9J66 - chains B and A of the 4 polymer chains in the assembly; structure by electron microscopy, 3.55 A resolution.

Chain B:
Name: CAV-C65 Heavy chain
Organism: Homo sapiens
Amino-acid sequence (231 residues; each row starts with the number of its first residue):
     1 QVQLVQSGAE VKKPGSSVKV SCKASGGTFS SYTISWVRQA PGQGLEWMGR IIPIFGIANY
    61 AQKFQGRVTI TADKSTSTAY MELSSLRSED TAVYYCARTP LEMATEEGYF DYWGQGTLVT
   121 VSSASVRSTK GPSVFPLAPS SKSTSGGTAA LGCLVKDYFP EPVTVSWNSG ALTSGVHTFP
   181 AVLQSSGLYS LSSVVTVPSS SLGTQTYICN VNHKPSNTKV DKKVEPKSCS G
Not modelled in the structure: 125-231
Disulfide bonds: Cys22-Cys96

Chain A:
Name: Spike protein S1
Organism: Severe acute respiratory syndrome coronavirus 2
UniProtKB: P0DTC2 (SPIKE_SARS2); numbering as in UniProt (aligned over 333-527)
Amino-acid sequence (195 residues; each row starts with the number of its first residue):
   333 TNLCPFGEVF NATRFASVYA WNRKRISNCV ADYSVLYNSA SFSTFKCYGV SPTKLNDLCF
   393 TNVYADSFVI RGDEVRQIAP GQTGKIADYN YKLPDDFTGC VIAWNSNNLD SKVGGNYNYL
   453 YRLFRKSNLK PFERDISTEI YQAGSTPCNG VEGFNCYFPL QSYGFQPTNG VGYQPYRVVV
   513 LSFELLHAPA TVCGP
Not modelled in the structure: 518-519
Disulfide bonds: Cys336-Cys361, Cys379-Cys432, Cys391-Cys525, Cys480-Cys488
UniProt features mapped onto this chain:
  - region: Arg403 to Asp405 (Integrin-binding motif), Asn448 to Phe456 (Immunodominant HLA epitope recognized by the CD8+)
  - glycosylation: Asn343 (N-linked (GlcNAc...) (complex) asparagine)
  - natural variant: Gly339 (G339D: In strain: Omicron/BA.1, Omicron/BA.2 and 4 more; G339H: In strain: Omicron/BA.2.75, Omicron/XBB.1.5 and 1 more), Arg346 (R346K: In strain: Mu/B.1.621; R346T: In strain: Omicron/BQ.1.1, Omicron/XBB.1.5 and 1 more), Leu368 (L368I: In strain: Omicron/XBB.1.5, Omicron/EG.5.1), Ser371 (S371F: In strain: Omicron/BA.2, Omicron/BA.2.12.1 and 6 more; S371L: In strain: Omicron/BA.1), Ser373 (S373P: In strain: Omicron/BA.1, Omicron/BA.2 and 7 more), Ser375 (S375F: In strain: Omicron/BA.1, Omicron/BA.2 and 7 more), Thr376 (T376A: In strain: Omicron/BA.2, Omicron/BA.2.12.1 and 5 more), Asp405 (D405N: In strain: Omicron/BA.2, Omicron/BA.2.12.1 and 6 more), Arg408 (R408S: In strain: Omicron/BA.2, Omicron/BA.2.12.1 and 6 more), Lys417 (K417N: In strain: Beta/B.1.351, Omicron/BA.1 and 8 more; K417T: In strain: Gamma/P.1), Asn440 (N440K: In strain: Omicron/BA.1, Omicron/BA.2 and 7 more), Lys444 (K444T: In strain: Omicron/BQ.1.1), 16 further natural variant entries in UniProt
  - mutagenesis: Asn343 (N343Q: Reduced viral infectivity), Leu452 (L452R: Increased resistance to neutralizing antibodies. Decreases HLA binding to NF9 epitope. Increased binding affinity to human ACE2), Tyr453 (Y453F: Decreased HLA binding to NF9 epitope. Increased binding affinity to human ACE2), Ala475 (A475V: Increased resistance to neutralizing antibodies), Val483 (V483A: Increased resistance to neutralizing antibodies), Glu484 (E484D: Increased replication in human TMEM106B overexpressing cells), Phe490 (F490L: Increased resistance to neutralizing antibodies and human covalescent sera neutralization), Gln493 (Q493N: Reduced host ACE2-binding affinity in vitro; Q493Y: Reduced host ACE2-binding affinity in vitro), Asn501 (N501T: Reduced host ACE2-binding affinity in vitro; N501Y: Increased binding affinity to human ACE2), His519 (H519P: Increased resistance to human covalescent sera neutralization)

How chain B and chain A interact:
Contacting residue pairs (15; chain B residue first):
  Arg50(B) with Gly485(A), hydrogen bond (side chain-backbone); Tyr489(A)
  Ile52(B) with Tyr489(A)
  Phe55(B) with Leu455(A); Phe456(A), hydrophobic
  Ile57(B) with Tyr489(A), hydrophobic
  Asn59(B) with Glu484(A)
  Ala104(B) with Tyr489(A)
  Thr105(B) with Ala475(A); Asn487(A)
  Glu106(B) with Phe486(A); Asn487(A), hydrogen bond (backbone-side chain); Tyr489(A), hydrogen bond (backbone-side chain)
  Glu107(B) with Phe486(A)
  Gly108(B) with Phe486(A)
Other interface residues (no listed pair), chain B (11 interface residues in all): Gly56
Other interface residues (no listed pair), chain A (9 interface residues in all): Gln493

Summary:
11 residues of chain B and 9 residues of chain A are in contact, with 3 hydrogen bonds. Polar contacts include
Arg50(B)-Gly485(A), Glu106(B)-Asn487(A) and Glu106(B)-Tyr489(A). Curated annotation (UniProt) lists 10
mutagenesis sites on chain A.
Chain B is CAV-C65 Heavy chain (Homo sapiens) and chain A is Spike protein S1 (Severe acute respiratory
syndrome coronavirus 2); the structure, Cryo-EM structure of the SARS-CoV-2 S 6P trimer in complex with the
human neutralizing antibody Fab ..., was determined by electron microscopy.
